PDB entry 2V7Q | X-ray diffraction, 2.10 A resolution | chains B and F of the 10 polymer chains in the assembly

Chain B:
Molecule: ATP synthase subunit alpha heart isoform
Organism: Bos taurus
Notes: EC 3.6.1.14
UniProtKB: Q1JQC4 (ATPA1_BOVIN); residues 1-510 here correspond to UniProt positions 44-553 (UniProt number = residue number + 43)
Sequence (510 residues; numbered 1 to 510; the number before each row is that of its first residue):
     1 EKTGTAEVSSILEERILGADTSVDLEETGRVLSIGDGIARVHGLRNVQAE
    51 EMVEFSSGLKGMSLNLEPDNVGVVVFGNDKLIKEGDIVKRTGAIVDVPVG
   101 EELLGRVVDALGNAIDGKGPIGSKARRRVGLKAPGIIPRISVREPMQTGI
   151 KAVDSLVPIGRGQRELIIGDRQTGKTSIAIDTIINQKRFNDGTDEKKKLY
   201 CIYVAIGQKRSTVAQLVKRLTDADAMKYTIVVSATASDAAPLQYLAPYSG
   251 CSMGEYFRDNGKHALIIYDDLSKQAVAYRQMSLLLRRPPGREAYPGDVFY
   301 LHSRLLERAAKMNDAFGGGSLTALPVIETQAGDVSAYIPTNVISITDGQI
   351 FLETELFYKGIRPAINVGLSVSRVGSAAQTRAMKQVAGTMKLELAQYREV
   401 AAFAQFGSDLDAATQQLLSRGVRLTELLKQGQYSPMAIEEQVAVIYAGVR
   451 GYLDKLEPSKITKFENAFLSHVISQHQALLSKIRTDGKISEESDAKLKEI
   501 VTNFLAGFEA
Disordered / not traced: 1-23, 402-409
Bound ions: Mg2+: Thr176 (together with ATP)
Residues lining bound ligands: ATP (adenosine-5'-triphosphate): Asp170, Arg171, Gln172, Thr173, Gly174, Lys175, Thr176, Ser177, Glu328, Phe357, Arg362, Pro363, Gln430, Gly431, Gln432
Reported in the primary citation:
  - catalytic residues: Arg373 (citing earlier work)

Chain F:
Molecule: ATP synthase subunit beta
Organism: Bos taurus
Notes: EC 3.6.1.14
UniProtKB: P00829 (ATPB_BOVIN); residues -3 to 478 here correspond to UniProt positions 47-528 (UniProt number = residue number + 50)
Sequence (482 residues; numbered -3 to 478; the number before each row is that of its first residue; numbers below 1 keep their minus sign (Ala-3 is residue -3)):
    -3 AAQASPSPKAGATTGRIVAVIGAVVDVQFDEGLPPILNALEVQGRETRLV
    47 LEVAQHLGESTVRTIAMDGTEGLVRGQKVLDSGAPIRIPVGPETLGRIMN
    97 VIGEPIDERGPIKTKQFAAIHAEAPEFVEMSVEQEILVTGIKVVDLLAPY
   147 AKGGKIGLFGGAGVGKTVLIMELINNVAKAHGGYSVFAGVGERTREGNDL
   197 YHEMIESGVINLKDATSKVALVYGQMNEPPGARARVALTGLTVAEYFRDQ
   247 EGQDVLLFIDNIFRFTQAGSEVSALLGRIPSAVGYQPTLATDMGTMQERI
   297 TTTKKGSITSVQAIYVPADDLTDPAPATTFAHLDATTVLSRAIAELGIYP
   347 AVDPLDSTSRIMDPNIVGSEHYDVARGVQKILQDYKSLQDIIAILGMDEL
   397 SEEDKLTVSRARKIQRFLSQPFQVAEVFTGHLGKLVPLKETIKGFQQILA
   447 GEYDHLPEQAFYMVGPIEEAVAKADKLAEEHS
Disordered / not traced: -3 to 8, 475-478
UniProt features mapped onto this chain:
  - binding site (ADP): Gly159, Val160, Gly161, Lys162, Thr163, Val164
  - binding site (ATP): Gly159, Gly161, Lys162, Thr163, Val164, Arg189
  - binding site (phosphate): Gly159, Val160, Gly161, Lys162, Thr163
  - binding site (Mg(2+)): Thr163, Glu188
  - modified residue: Lys74 (N6-acetyllysine), Lys111 (N6-acetyllysine), Lys148 (N6-acetyllysine), Lys209 (N6-acetyllysine), Lys214 (N6-acetyllysine), Thr262 (Phosphothreonine), Ser365 (Phosphoserine), Lys376 (N6-acetyllysine), Ser383 (Phosphoserine), Lys430 (N6-acetyllysine), Lys435 (N6-acetyllysine), Lys472 (N6-acetyllysine)
  - glycosylation: Ser56 (O-linked (GlcNAc) serine)
Bound ions: Mg2+: Thr163 (together with ADP)
Residues lining bound ligands: ADP (adenosine-5'-diphosphate): Gly157, Ala158, Gly159, Val160, Gly161, Lys162, Thr163, Val164, Tyr345, Pro346, Phe418, Ala421, Phe424, Thr425
Reported in the primary citation:
  - binding site for phosphate ion: Gly157 to Thr163

Interface between chain B and chain F:
Contacting residue pairs - 96 pairs, chain B then chain F:
  Gly43(B) - Arg71(F)  hydrogen bond (backbone-side chain)
  Leu44(B) - Arg71(F)  hydrogen bond (backbone-side chain)
  Arg45(B) - Arg71(F)
  Asn46(B) - Val70(F)
  Gln48(B) - Gly68(F)
  Gln48(B) - Leu69(F)
  Gln48(B) - Val70(F)
  Ala49(B) - Thr66(F)
  Ala49(B) - Glu67(F)
  Ala49(B) - Gly68(F)  hydrogen bond (backbone-backbone)
  Ala49(B) - Leu69(F)  hydrogen bond (backbone-backbone)
  Glu50(B) - Glu67(F)
  Leu64(B) - Val16(F)
  Leu64(B) - Ile17(F)
  Asn65(B) - Val16(F)
  Asn65(B) - Ile17(F)
  Leu66(B) - Ala15(F)
  Leu66(B) - Val16(F)  hydrogen bond (backbone-backbone)
  Leu66(B) - Leu69(F)
  Leu66(B) - Arg71(F)
  Glu67(B) - Val14(F)
  Glu67(B) - Arg71(F)  hydrogen bond (backbone-side chain)
  Pro68(B) - Val14(F)
  Asn70(B) - Arg71(F)
  Val71(B) - Arg71(F)
  Ile94(B) - Gly68(F)
  Lys132(B) - Asp64(F)  salt bridge
  Lys132(B) - Asn223(F)
  Lys132(B) - Glu224(F)  salt bridge
  Ala133(B) - Asn223(F)
  Pro134(B) - Thr190(F)
  Gly135(B) - Thr190(F)
  Ile136(B) - Thr190(F)
  Ile136(B) - Asn194(F)
  Ile136(B) - Tyr219(F)  hydrophobic
  Ile137(B) - Ile102(F)
  Ile137(B) - Asp103(F)
  Ile137(B) - Glu104(F)
  Ile137(B) - Tyr197(F)  hydrophobic
  Arg139(B) - Thr190(F)
  Arg139(B) - Asn194(F)
  Ile140(B) - Asn194(F)
  Ser141(B) - Asn194(F)
  Ser141(B) - Asp195(F)
  Arg164(B) - Arg189(F)
  Pro288(B) - Pro276(F)  hydrophobic
  Pro289(B) - Gly280(F)
  Gly290(B) - Val279(F)
  Arg291(B) - Val279(F)
  Arg291(B) - Asp316(F)  salt bridge
  Arg291(B) - Asp319(F)  salt bridge
  Gly296(B) - Glu267(F)
  Asp297(B) - Glu267(F)
  Phe299(B) - Met222(F)  hydrophobic
  Phe299(B) - Arg260(F)
  Phe299(B) - Gln263(F)
  Tyr300(B) - Glu224(F)
  Tyr300(B) - Pro225(F)
  Tyr300(B) - Arg229(F)
  Tyr300(B) - Glu267(F)
  Ser303(B) - Met222(F)  hydrogen bond (side chain-backbone)
  Arg304(B) - Met222(F)
  Glu307(B) - Arg189(F)
  Glu307(B) - Thr190(F)  hydrogen bond
  Glu307(B) - Met222(F)
  Glu307(B) - Asn223(F)  hydrogen bond
  Ser335(B) - Ala314(F)
  Ser335(B) - Asp315(F)  hydrogen bond
  Thr340(B) - Ala158(F)
  Thr340(B) - Tyr311(F)  hydrogen bond
  Thr340(B) - Ala314(F)
  Ile343(B) - Ala158(F)  hydrophobic
  Ile343(B) - Arg189(F)  hydrogen bond (backbone-side chain)
  Ser344(B) - Arg189(F)  hydrogen bond (backbone-side chain)
  Ser344(B) - Met222(F)
  Ser344(B) - Arg260(F)  hydrogen bond
  Ile345(B) - Arg189(F)  hydrogen bond (backbone-side chain)
  Ile345(B) - Met222(F)  hydrophobic
  Thr346(B) - Arg189(F)  hydrogen bond (backbone-side chain)
  Asp347(B) - Arg189(F)  salt bridge
  Asp347(B) - Arg191(F)  salt bridge
  Leu369(B) - Glu341(F)
  Ser372(B) - Phe424(F)
  Arg373(B) - Gly159(F)
  Arg373(B) - Arg189(F)
  Arg373(B) - Arg191(F)
  Arg373(B) - Phe424(F)
  Val374(B) - Val423(F)
  Ser376(B) - Val423(F)
  Leu392(B) - Thr425(F)
  Leu392(B) - His427(F)
  Arg398(B) - Glu341(F)  hydrogen bond (side chain-backbone)
  Glu399(B) - Glu341(F)
  Glu399(B) - Leu342(F)
  Glu399(B) - Gly343(F)  hydrogen bond (side chain-backbone)
  Thr414(B) - Gln455(F)
Interface residues without a listed pair, chain B (59 interface residues in all): Val47, Arg128, Arg287, Phe316, Asn341, Gly375, Gln396
Interface residues without a listed pair, chain F (58 interface residues in all): Ile94, Gly187, Glu188, Gly193, His198, Gln221, Pro226, Ala270, Pro313, Arg337, Tyr458

Summary:
59 residues of chain B and 58 residues of chain F are in contact, with 18 hydrogen bonds and 6 salt bridges.
Among the polar pairs are Lys132(B)-Asp64(F), Lys132(B)-Glu224(F) and Arg291(B)-Asp316(F). Ligands of chain B:
ATP. Ligands of chain F: ADP. From the paper: the catalytic residue Arg373(B); a binding site for phosphate
ion at Gly157(F).
Here chain B is ATP synthase subunit alpha heart isoform and chain F is ATP synthase subunit beta, both from
Bos taurus. Entry 2V7Q (The structure of F1-ATPase inhibited by I1-60HIS, a monomeric form of the inhibitor
protein, IF1) was determined by X-ray diffraction.
